PDB entry 1Q7Y | X-ray diffraction, 3.20 A resolution | chains A and S of the 31 polymer chains in the assembly

# Chain A
Molecule: 23S ribosomal RNA
From: Haloarcula marismortui
Sequence (2922 nucleotides; numbered 2 to 2923; the number before each row is that of its first residue):
     2 UUGGCUACUA UGCCAGCUGG UGGAUUGCUC GGCUCAGGCG CUGAUGAAGG ACGUGCCAAG
    62 CUGCGAUAAG CCAUGGGGAG CCGCACGGAG GCGAAGAACC AUGGAUUUCC GAAUGAGAAU
   122 CUCUCUAACA AUUGCUUCGC GCAAUGAGGA ACCCCGAGAA CUGAAACAUC UCAGUAUCGG
   182 GAGGAACAGA AAACGCAAUG UGAUGUCGUU AGUAACCGCG AGUGAACGCG AUACAGCCCA
   242 AACCGAAGCC CUCACGGGCA AUGUGGUGUC AGGGCUACCU CUCAUCAGCC GACCGUCUCG
   302 ACGAAGUCUC UUGGAACAGA GCGUGAUACA GGGUGACAAC CCCGUACUCG AGACCAGUAC
   362 GACGUGCGGU AGUGCCAGAG UAGCGGGGGU UGGAUAUCCC UCGCGAAUAA CGCAGGCAUC
   422 GACUGCGAAG GCUAAACACA ACCUGAGACC GAUAGUGAAC AAGUAGUGUG AACGAACGCU
   482 GCAAAGUACC CUCAGAAGGG AGGCGAAAUA GAGCAUGAAA UCAGUUGGCG AUCGAGCGAC
   542 AGGGCAUACA AGGUCCCUCG ACGAAUGACC GACGCGCGAG CGUCCAGUAA GACUCACGGG
   602 AAGCCGAUGU UCUGUCGUAC GUUUUGAAAA ACGAGCCAGG GAGUGUGUCU GCAUGGCAAG
   662 UCUAACCGGA GUAUCCGGGG AGGCACAGGG AAACCGACAU GGCCGCAGGG CUUUGCCCGA
   722 GGGCCGCCGU CUUCAAGGGC GGGGAGCCAU GUGGACACGA CCCGAAUCCG GACGAUCUAC
   782 GCAUGGACAA GAUGAAGCGU GCCGAAAGGC ACGUGGAAGU CUGUUAGAGU UGGUGUCCUA
   842 CAAUACCCUC UCGUGAUCUA UGUGUAGGGG UGAAAGGCCC AUCGAGUCCG GCAACAGCUG
   902 GUUCCAAUCG AAACAUGUCG AAGCAUGACC UCCGCCGAGG UAGUCUGUGA GGUAGAGCGA
   962 CCGAUUGGUG UGUCCGCCUC CGAGAGGAGU CGGCACACCU GUCAAACUCC AAACUUACAG
  1022 ACGCCGUUUG ACGCGGGGAU UCCGGUGCGC GGGGUAAGCC UGUGUACCAG GAGGGGAACA
  1082 ACCCAGAGAU AGGUUAAGGU CCCCAAGUGU GGAUUAAGUG UAAUCCUCUG AAGGUGGUCU
  1142 CGAGCCCUAG ACAGCCGGGA GGUGAGCUUA GAAGCAGCUA CCCUCUAAGA AAAGCGUAAC
  1202 AGCUUACCGG CCGAGGUUUG AGGCGCCCAA AAUGAUCGGG ACUCAAAUCC ACCACCGAGA
  1262 CCUGUCCGUA CCACUCAUAC UGGUAAUCGA GUAGAUUGGC GCUCUAAUUG GAUGGAAGUA
  1322 GGGGUGAAAA CUCCUAUGGA CCGAUUAGUG ACGAAAAUCC UGGCCAUAGU AGCAGCGAUA
  1382 GUCGGGUGAG AACCCCGACG GCCUAAUGGA UAAGGGUUCC UCAGCACUGC UGAUCAGCUG
  1442 AGGGUUAGCC GGUCCUAAGU CAUACCGCAA CUCGACUAUG ACGAAAUGGG AAACGGGUUA
  1502 AUAUUCCCGU GCCACUAUGC AGUGAAAGUU GACGCCCUGG GGUCGAUCAC GCUGGGCAUU
  1562 CGCCCAGUCG AACCGUCCAA CUCCGUGGAA GCCGUAAUGG CAGGAAGCGG ACGAACGGCG
  1622 GCAUAGGGAA ACGUGAUUCA ACCUGGGGCC CAUGAAAAGA CGAGCAUAGU GUCCGUACCG
  1682 AGAACCGACA CAGGUGUCCA UGGCGGCGAA AGCCAAGGCC UGUCGGGAGC AACCAACGUU
  1742 AGGGAAUUCG GCAAGUUAGU CCCGUACCUU CGGAAGAAGG GAUGCCUGCU CCGGAACGGA
  1802 GCAGGUCGCA GUGACUCGGA AGCUCGGACU GUCUAGUAAC AACAUAGGUG ACCGCAAAUC
  1862 CGCAAGGACU CGUACGGUCA CUGAAUCCUG CCCAGUGCAG GUAUCUGAAC ACCUCGUACA
  1922 AGAGGACGAA GGACCUGUCA ACGGCGGGGG UAACUAUGAC CCUCUUAAGG UAGCGUAGUA
  1982 CCUUGCCGCA UCAGUAGCGG CUUGCAUGAA UGGAUUAACC AGAGCUUCAC UGUCCCAACG
  2042 UUGGGCCCGG UGAACUGUAC AUUCCAGUGC GGAGUCUGGA GACACCCAGG GGGAAGCGAA
  2102 GACCCUAUGG AGCUUUACUG CAGGCUGUCG CUGAGACGUG GUCGCCGAUG UGCAGCAUAG
  2162 GUAGGAGACA CUACACAGGU ACCCGCGCUA GCGGGCCACC GAGUCAACAG UGAAAUACUA
  2222 CCCGUCGGUG ACUGCGACUC UCACUCCGGG AGGAGGACAC CGAUAGCCGG GCAGUUUGAC
  2282 UGGGGCGGUA CGCGCUCGAA AAGAUAUCGA GCGCGCCCUA UGGCUAUCUC AGCCGGGACA
  2342 GAGACCCGGC GAAGAGUGCA AGAGCAAAAG AUAGCUUGAC AGUGUUCUUC CCAACGAGGA
  2402 ACGCUGACGC GAAAGCGUGG UCUAGCGAAC CAAUUAGCCU GCUUGAUGCG GGCAAUUGAU
  2462 GACAGAAAAG CUACCCUAGG GAUAACAGAG UCGUCACUCG CAAGAGCACA UAUCGACCGA
  2522 GUGGCUUGCU ACCUCGAUGU CGGUUCCCUC CAUCCUGCCC GUGCAGAAGC GGGCAAGGGU
  2582 GAGGUUGUUC GCCUAUUAAA GGAGGUCGUG AGCUGGGUUU AGACCGUCGU GAGACAGGUC
  2642 GGCUGCUAUC UACUGGGUGU GUAAUGGUGU CUGACAAGAA CGACCGUAUA GUACGAGAGG
  2702 AACUACGGUU GGUGGCCACU GGUGUACCGG UUGUUCGAGA GAGCACGUGC CGGGUAGCCA
  2762 CGCCACACGG GGUAAGAGCU GAACGCAUCU AAGCUCGAAA CCCACUUGGA AAAGAGACAC
  2822 CGCCGAGGUC CCGCGUACAA GACGCGGUCG AUAGACUCGG GGUGUGCGCG UCGAGGUAAC
  2882 GAGACGUUAA GCCCACGAGC ACUAACAGAC CAAAGCCAUC AU
Unresolved in the structure: 2-9, 126-127, 715, 971-998, 1560, 1952-1963, 2137-2236, 2339-2343, 2665-2666, 2915-2923
Ion coordination: Mg2+ site 1 near G28 (its only coordinating residue here); Na+ site 1 near C40 (its only coordinating residue here); Na+ site 2 near A45 (its only coordinating residue here); Na+ site 3: G56, A59, G61; Na+ site 4: G66, U108; Mg2+ site 2 near U115 (its only coordinating residue here); Na+ site 5 near C141 (its only coordinating residue here); Mg2+ site 3: C162, U2276; Na+ site 6: A165, A166, A167; Mg2+ site 4: A166, G219; Mg2+ site 5 near C168 (its only coordinating residue here); Na+ site 7: U170, C218, G221; 2 more K+ sites not listed; 75 more Mg2+ sites not listed; 64 more Na+ sites not listed
Ligand contacts: puromycin (PUY): G2102, A2486, C2487, G2540, U2541, C2542, G2588, G2618, U2619, U2620, A2637
What the authors report for this chain:
  - binding site for CCdA-P-Puromycin: G2284, G2285
  - catalytic residues: A2486 (proposed by the authors, not directly observed)

# Chain S
Protein: 50S ribosomal protein L22P
From: Haloarcula marismortui
UniProtKB: P10970 (RL22_HALMA); numbering as in UniProt (aligned over 1-154)
Amino-acid sequence (154 residues; each row starts with the number of its first residue):
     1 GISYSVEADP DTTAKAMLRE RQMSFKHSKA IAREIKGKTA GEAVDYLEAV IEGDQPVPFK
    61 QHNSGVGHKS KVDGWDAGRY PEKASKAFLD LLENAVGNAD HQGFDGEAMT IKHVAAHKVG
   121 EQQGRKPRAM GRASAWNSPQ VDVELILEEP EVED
Unresolved in the structure: 151-154
Ion coordination: Na+ site 1 near Asn63 (its only coordinating residue here); Mg2+: Gly65 (shared with A2089(A) of chain A); Na+ site 2: Ser70, Val72; Na+ site 3: Val72, Trp75

# Interface between chain A and chain S
Contacting residue pairs - 133 pairs, chain A then chain S:
  A11(A) - Lys60(S)  hydrogen bond to the phosphate
  A11(A) - Gly74(S)  sugar contact
  A11(A) - Trp75(S)  sugar contact
  U12(A) - Lys60(S)  salt bridge to the phosphate
  U12(A) - Trp75(S)  sugar contact
  G13(A) - Gln61(S)  phosphate contact
  U19(A) - Ser5(S)  hydrogen bond to the sugar
  G20(A) - Ile2(S)  sugar contact
  G20(A) - Ser3(S)  hydrogen bond to the sugar
  G20(A) - Tyr4(S)  sugar contact
  G20(A) - Ser5(S)  sugar contact
  G20(A) - His117(S)  base contact
  G21(A) - Gly1(S)  sugar contact
  G21(A) - Ile2(S)  sugar contact
  G21(A) - Ser3(S)  hydrogen bond to the phosphate
  G21(A) - Lys118(S)  sugar contact
  U22(A) - Gly1(S)  hydrogen bond to the phosphate
  U22(A) - Val119(S)  sugar contact
  C492(A) - His101(S)  hydrogen bond to the sugar
  C494(A) - Glu93(S)  sugar contact
  G499(A) - Arg19(S)  phosphate contact
  G499(A) - Asn94(S)  hydrogen bond to the base
  G500(A) - Tyr4(S)  phosphate contact
  G500(A) - Ala16(S)  sugar contact
  G500(A) - Met17(S)  hydrogen bond to the sugar
  G500(A) - Arg19(S)  salt bridge to the phosphate
  G500(A) - Asn94(S)  hydrogen bond to the sugar
  G500(A) - Asn98(S)  base contact
  G501(A) - Tyr4(S)  hydrogen bond to the phosphate
  G501(A) - Lys15(S)  sugar contact
  G501(A) - Met17(S)  phosphate contact
  G501(A) - Asn98(S)  sugar contact
  G501(A) - Gln102(S)  hydrogen bond to the sugar
  U510(A) - Ser3(S)  base contact
  C523(A) - Phe25(S)  sugar contact
  C523(A) - Lys29(S)  phosphate contact
  A524(A) - Phe25(S)  sugar contact
  A524(A) - Lys29(S)  salt bridge to the phosphate
  A524(A) - Gln61(S)  phosphate contact
  A524(A) - Ala115(S)  sugar contact
  A524(A) - Ala116(S)  hydrogen bond to the sugar
  A524(A) - His117(S)  hydrogen bond to the base
  G525(A) - Arg33(S)  salt bridge to the phosphate
  G525(A) - His113(S)  sugar contact
  G525(A) - Ala115(S)  sugar contact
  U526(A) - Lys36(S)  salt bridge to the phosphate
  U840(A) - Arg128(S)  hydrogen bond to the sugar
  U840(A) - Ala129(S)  phosphate contact
  U840(A) - Arg132(S)  hydrogen bond to the sugar
  A841(A) - Arg128(S)  salt bridge to the phosphate
  A841(A) - Ala129(S)  hydrogen bond to the phosphate
  A841(A) - Met130(S)  hydrogen bond to the base
  A843(A) - Arg128(S)  phosphate contact
  A843(A) - Ala129(S)  phosphate contact
  A844(A) - Ala129(S)  phosphate contact
  A844(A) - Met130(S)  hydrogen bond to the phosphate
  A844(A) - Gly131(S)  hydrogen bond to the phosphate
  A1369(A) - Lys26(S)  sugar contact
  A1369(A) - Ser64(S)  hydrogen bond to the phosphate
  G1370(A) - Ser24(S)  hydrogen bond to the base
  G1370(A) - Lys26(S)  salt bridge to the phosphate
  G1370(A) - His27(S)  base contact
  G1370(A) - His62(S)  salt bridge to the phosphate
  G1370(A) - Asn63(S)  phosphate contact
  G1370(A) - Ser64(S)  hydrogen bond to the phosphate
  G1370(A) - Arg79(S)  sugar contact
  G1370(A) - Pro139(S)  base contact
  U1371(A) - Ser64(S)  sugar contact
  U1371(A) - Arg79(S)  salt bridge to the phosphate
  A1372(A) - Trp136(S)  base contact
  G1373(A) - Trp136(S)  base contact
  C1428(A) - Gln22(S)  phosphate contact
  C1428(A) - Gln122(S)  hydrogen bond to the phosphate
  U1429(A) - Gln122(S)  phosphate contact
  C1431(A) - Lys126(S)  hydrogen bond to the base
  A1689(A) - Pro127(S)  base contact
  A1689(A) - Arg128(S)  hydrogen bond to the base
  A1689(A) - Gly131(S)  base contact
  A1689(A) - Arg132(S)  hydrogen bond to the base
  A1689(A) - Ala133(S)  base contact
  C1690(A) - Pro127(S)  base contact
  C2048(A) - Gly65(S)  phosphate contact
  C2048(A) - Lys69(S)  hydrogen bond to the phosphate
  C2049(A) - Lys69(S)  salt bridge to the phosphate
  C2049(A) - Gly78(S)  phosphate contact
  C2049(A) - Arg79(S)  salt bridge to the phosphate
  C2049(A) - Tyr80(S)  phosphate contact
  G2050(A) - Arg79(S)  phosphate contact
  G2050(A) - Tyr80(S)  hydrogen bond to the phosphate
  G2050(A) - Pro81(S)  phosphate contact
  G2050(A) - Glu82(S)  sugar contact
  G2051(A) - His27(S)  phosphate contact
  G2051(A) - Pro81(S)  phosphate contact
  G2051(A) - Glu82(S)  hydrogen bond to the phosphate
  G2051(A) - Lys83(S)  hydrogen bond to the phosphate
  U2052(A) - Lys83(S)  salt bridge to the phosphate
  G2053(A) - Trp136(S)  sugar contact
  G2053(A) - Asn137(S)  hydrogen bond to the phosphate
  G2053(A) - Ser138(S)  hydrogen bond to the phosphate
  A2054(A) - Arg128(S)  hydrogen bond to the base
  A2054(A) - Ser134(S)  hydrogen bond to the sugar
  A2054(A) - Ala135(S)  hydrogen bond to the sugar
  A2054(A) - Trp136(S)  phosphate contact
  A2054(A) - Asn137(S)  hydrogen bond to the phosphate
  A2055(A) - Arg128(S)  sugar contact
  A2055(A) - Arg132(S)  hydrogen bond to the phosphate
  A2055(A) - Ser134(S)  sugar contact
  A2055(A) - Ala135(S)  phosphate contact
  C2086(A) - Trp75(S)  sugar contact
  C2086(A) - Asp76(S)  base contact
  C2087(A) - Asn63(S)  sugar contact
  C2087(A) - His68(S)  hydrogen bond to the sugar
  C2088(A) - Asn63(S)  phosphate contact
  C2088(A) - Ser64(S)  phosphate contact
  C2088(A) - Gly65(S)  hydrogen bond to the phosphate
  C2088(A) - Val66(S)  sugar contact
  A2089(A) - Gly65(S)  phosphate contact
  U2648(A) - Arg128(S)  hydrogen bond to the base
  G2657(A) - His68(S)  base contact
  G2658(A) - His68(S)  hydrogen bond to the sugar
  G2658(A) - Asp76(S)  hydrogen bond to the base
  U2659(A) - Trp75(S)  hydrogen bond to the sugar
  U2659(A) - Asp76(S)  hydrogen bond to the sugar
  G2660(A) - Gly74(S)  hydrogen bond to the phosphate
  G2660(A) - Trp75(S)  phosphate contact
  C2831(A) - Lys71(S)  phosphate contact
  C2832(A) - Lys71(S)  salt bridge to the phosphate
  A2841(A) - Gly67(S)  sugar contact
  A2841(A) - His68(S)  hydrogen bond to the sugar
  A2841(A) - Lys69(S)  sugar contact
  G2842(A) - His68(S)  sugar contact
  G2842(A) - Ser70(S)  phosphate contact
  A2843(A) - Ser70(S)  phosphate contact
Also at the interface, not in a pair above, chain A (57 interface residues in all): C491, U493, A1427, C2056
Also at the interface, not in a pair above, chain S (67 interface residues in all): Val6, Asp73, Gly97

# Summary
The interface between chain A and chain S involves 57 residues on one side and 67 on the other, with 46
hydrogen bonds and 13 salt bridges. Polar contacts include G499(A)-Asn94(S), A524(A)-His117(S) and
A841(A)-Met130(S). Ligands of chain A: puromycin. From the paper: the catalytic residue A2486(A); a binding
site for CCdA-P-Puromycin at G2284(A) and G2285(A).
Chain A is 23S ribosomal RNA and chain S is 50S ribosomal protein L22P, both from Haloarcula marismortui; the
structure, Crystal Structure of CCdAP-Puromycin bound at the Peptidyl transferase center of the 50S ribosomal
subunit, was determined by X-ray diffraction together with 1Q81, 1Q82, 1Q86 and 1M90 from the same study.
